7OW1 - chains A and K of the 3 polymer chains in the assembly; structure by X-ray diffraction, 1.40 A resolution.

# Chain A
Name: Amyloid-beta precursor protein
Reference sequence: P05067 (A4_HUMAN); residues 3-14 here correspond to UniProt positions 674-685 (UniProt number = residue number + 671)
Chain sequence (12 residues; numbered 3 to 14; the number before each row is that of its first residue):
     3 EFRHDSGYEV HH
Unresolved in the structure: 13-14
Sequence notes: conflict Glu-3 (Glu674 in P05067)
Modified residues: Glu-3 (pyroglutamic acid; PCA)
From the paper describing this entry:
  - contacts within the chain: Arg-5/Asp-7 (salt bridge)

# Chain K
Name: TAP01 family antibody light chain
Organism: Homo sapiens
Notes: antibody fragment or engineered binder
Chain sequence (214 residues; row label = number of the first residue in the row):
     1 DIQMTQTTSS LSASLGDRVT ISCRASQDIS NYLNWYQQKP DGTVKLLIYY TSRLHSGVPS
    61 RFSGSGSGTD YSLTISNLEQ EDIATYFCQQ GNTLPPTFGG GTKLEIKRTV AAPSVFIFPP
   121 SDEQLKSGTA SVVCLLNNFY PREAKVQWKV DNALQSGNSQ ESVTEQDSKD STYSLSSTLT
   181 LSKADYEKHK VYACEVTHQG LSSPVTKSFN RGEC
Disulfides: Cys-23/Cys-88, Cys-134/Cys-194
Small-molecule neighbours: citrate anion (FLC): Leu-46, Tyr-49, Leu-54, His-55, Ser-56

# Interface between chain A and chain K
Pairs across the interface (13):
  Glu-3(A) with Tyr-32(K); Gly-91(K); Asn-92(K), hydrogen bond (backbone-backbone)
  Phe-4(A) with Gly-91(K), hydrogen bond (backbone-backbone); Asn-92(K); Thr-93(K); Leu-94(K), hydrophobic; Pro-96(K), hydrophobic
  His-6(A) with Asn-34(K); Gln-89(K), hydrogen bond; Gly-91(K)
  Glu-11(A) with Thr-93(K); Leu-94(K), hydrogen bond (side chain-backbone)
Interface residues without a listed pair, chain A (5 interface residues in all): Gly-9
Interface residues without a listed pair, chain K (9 interface residues in all): Gln-90
Interface features reported in the paper:
  - epitope / paratope residues, chain K: Tyr-32(K)

# Overview
Chain A and chain K form an interface of 5 and 9 residues respectively, with 4 hydrogen bonds. Polar pairs
include His-6(A)/Gln-89(K), Glu-11(A)/Leu-94(K) and Glu-3(A)/Asn-92(K). Chain K binds citrate anion. The paper
reports the epitope/paratope residue Tyr-32(K); contacts within the chain involving Arg-5(A) and Asp-7(A).
Here chain A is Amyloid-beta precursor protein and chain K is TAP01 family antibody light chain (Homo
sapiens). Entry 7OW1 (Crystal Structure of TAP01 in complex with amyloid beta peptide) was determined by X-ray
diffraction, deposited together with 7OXN.
